PDB entry 2MOW | solution NMR | chains A and B

[Chain A]
Molecule: Protein NRD1
Source organism: Saccharomyces cerevisiae
Notes: fragment: cid
UniProtKB: P53617 (NRD1_YEAST); residue numbers follow UniProt; this construct covers 1-153
Amino-acid sequence (161 residues; row label = number of the first residue in the row):
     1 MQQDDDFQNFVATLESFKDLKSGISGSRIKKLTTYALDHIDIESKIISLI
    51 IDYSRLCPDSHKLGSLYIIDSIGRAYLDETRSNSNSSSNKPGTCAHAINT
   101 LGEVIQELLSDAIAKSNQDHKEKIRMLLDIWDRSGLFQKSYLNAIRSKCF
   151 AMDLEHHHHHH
Construct notes: expression tag (154-161)
From the paper describing this entry:
  - mutagenesis - L20D: decreased binding to Poly(A) RNA polymerase protein 2 (chain B)
  - contacts within the chain: Phe17-Leu20 (hydrophobic contact)

[Chain B]
Molecule: Poly(A) RNA polymerase protein 2
Notes: fragment: nim
UniProtKB: P53632 (PAP2_YEAST); residues 1001-1012 here correspond to UniProt positions 573-584 (UniProt number = residue number - 428)
Amino-acid sequence (12 residues; row label = number of the first residue in the row):
  1001 DDDEDGYNPYTL
From the paper describing this entry:
  - contacts within the chain: Tyr1007-Pro1009 (pi stacking)

[Chain A / chain B interface]
Residue-residue contacts - 17 pairs, chain A then chain B:
  Lys21(A) - Asp1001(B)
  Ser25(A) - Asp1003(B)
  Ser25(A) - Asp1005(B)
  Gly26(A) - Glu1004(B)
  Arg28(A) - Asp1003(B)
  Ile29(A) - Tyr1007(B)
  Lys30(A) - Glu1004(B)
  Tyr67(A) - Tyr1007(B)
  Asp70(A) - Tyr1007(B)
  Asp70(A) - Pro1009(B)
  Ser71(A) - Tyr1007(B)
  Arg74(A) - Tyr1007(B)
  Arg74(A) - Pro1009(B)
  Arg74(A) - Leu1012(B)
  Leu127(A) - Pro1009(B)
  Ile130(A) - Pro1009(B)
  Ile130(A) - Tyr1010(B)
Also at the interface, not in a pair above, chain A (16 interface residues in all): Gly23, Ile24, Met126, Arg133
Also at the interface, not in a pair above, chain B (11 interface residues in all): Gly1006, Asn1008, Thr1011
The authors on this interface:
  - specific contacts: Lys21(A)-Asp1001(B) (hydrogen bond), Ser25(A)-Asp1005(B) (hydrogen bond), Arg28(A)-Asp1003(B) (hydrogen bond), Asp70(A)-Tyr1007(B) (hydrogen bond), Ile130(A)-Tyr1010(B) (hydrophobic contact)
  - interface residues, chain A: Lys21(A), Ile29(A), Tyr67(A), Met126(A), Leu127(A)
  - interface residues, chain B: Glu1004(B), Tyr1007(B), Pro1009(B)
  - hot spots on chain B (mutagenesis) - E1004A, E1004R: decreased binding to Protein NRD1 (chain A)

[Overview]
16 residues of chain A face 11 of chain B across their interface. The paper describes hydrogen bonds between
Lys21(A) and Asp1001(B), Ser25(A) and Asp1005(B) and Arg28(A) and Asp1003(B) among others; a hydrophobic
contact between Ile130(A) and Tyr1010(B). From the paper: E1004A and E1004R of chain B reduce binding to
Protein NRD1 (chain A); interface residues Lys21(A), Ile29(A) and Glu1004(B) among others.
Here chain A is Protein NRD1 (Saccharomyces cerevisiae) and chain B is Poly(A) RNA polymerase protein 2. Entry
2MOW (Structure of Nrd1p CID - Trf4p NIM complex) was determined by solution NMR.
